Entry 6X5A (electron microscopy, 4.36 A resolution (low resolution: residue-level contacts below are approximate; hydrogen-bond / salt-bridge calls are withheld)); this record covers chains C and I of the 11 polymer chains in the assembly.

== Chain C ==
Molecule: Histone H2A type 1
From: Homo sapiens
UniProtKB: P0C0S8 (H2A1_HUMAN); residues 1-129 here correspond to UniProt positions 2-130 (UniProt number = residue number + 1)
Chain sequence (129 residues; row label = number of the first residue in the row):
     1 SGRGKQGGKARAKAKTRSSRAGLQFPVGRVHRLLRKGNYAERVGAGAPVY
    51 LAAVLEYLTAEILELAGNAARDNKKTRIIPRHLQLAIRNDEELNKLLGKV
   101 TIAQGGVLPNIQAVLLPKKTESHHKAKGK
Not modelled in the structure: 1-9, 118-129
Curated features (UniProtKB/Swiss-Prot):
  - modified residue: Ser1 (N-acetylserine), Arg3 (Citrulline), Lys5 (N6-(2-hydroxyisobutyryl)lysine), Lys9 (N6-(2-hydroxyisobutyryl)lysine), Lys13 (N6-(beta-hydroxybutyryl)lysine), Lys36 (N6-(2-hydroxyisobutyryl)lysine), Lys74 (N6-(2-hydroxyisobutyryl)lysine), Lys75 (N6-(2-hydroxyisobutyryl)lysine), Lys95 (N6-(2-hydroxyisobutyryl)lysine), Lys99 (N6-glutaryllysine), Gln104 (N5-methylglutamine), Lys118 (N6-(2-hydroxyisobutyryl)lysine), Lys119 (N6-crotonyllysine), Thr120 (Phosphothreonine), Lys125 (N6-crotonyllysine)
  - cross-link (Glycyl lysine isopeptide (Lys-Gly)): Lys13 (interchain with G-Cter in ubiquitin), Lys15 (interchain with G-Cter in ubiquitin), Lys119 (interchain with G-Cter in ubiquitin)

== Chain I ==
Molecule: natural (147-nt DNA)
From: Homo sapiens
Sequence (147 nucleotides; each row starts with the number of its first residue; numbering starts at 0):
     0 CTGGAGAATCCCGGTGCCGAGGCCGCTCAATTGGTCGTAGACAGCTCTAG
    50 CACCGCTTAAACGCACGTACGCGCTGTCCCCCGCGTTTTAACCGCCAAGG
   100 GGATTACTCCCTAGTCTCCAGGCACGTGTCAGATATATACATCCTGT
Not modelled in the structure: 0, 146

== Chain C / chain I interface ==
Contacting residue pairs (14; chain C residue first):
  Arg11(C) - DT31(I)
  Arg11(C) - DG32(I)
  Ala12(C) - DG32(I)
  Ala14(C) - DT30(I)
  Ala14(C) - DT31(I)
  Lys15(C) - DT30(I)
  Lys15(C) - DT31(I)
  Arg17(C) - DT30(I)
  Arg20(C) - DT31(I)
  Gly28(C) - DA29(I)
  Arg29(C) - DA29(I)
  Arg32(C) - DA28(I)
  Arg32(C) - DA29(I)
  Arg77(C) - DA19(I)
Interface residues without a listed pair, chain C (14 interface residues in all): Ala10, Lys13, Thr16, Arg42
Interface residues without a listed pair, chain I (8 interface residues in all): DG36, DA38

== Overview ==
14 residues of chain C and 8 residues of chain I are in contact.
Chain C is Histone H2A type 1 and chain I is natural (147-nt DNA), both from Homo sapiens; the structure, The
mouse cGAS catalytic domain binding to human nucleosome that purified from HEK293T cells, was determined by
electron microscopy together with 6X59 and 6XJD from the same study.
